Entry 7VOT (electron microscopy, 2.90 A resolution); this record covers chains L and H of the 66 polymer chains in the assembly.

Chain L:
Molecule: Reaction center protein L chain
Organism: Rhodobacter sphaeroides 2.4.1
UniProt: Q3J1A5 (RCEL_RHOS4); residues 0-281 here correspond to UniProt positions 1-282 (UniProt number = residue number + 1)
Sequence (282 residues; row label = number of the first residue in the row; numbering starts at 0):
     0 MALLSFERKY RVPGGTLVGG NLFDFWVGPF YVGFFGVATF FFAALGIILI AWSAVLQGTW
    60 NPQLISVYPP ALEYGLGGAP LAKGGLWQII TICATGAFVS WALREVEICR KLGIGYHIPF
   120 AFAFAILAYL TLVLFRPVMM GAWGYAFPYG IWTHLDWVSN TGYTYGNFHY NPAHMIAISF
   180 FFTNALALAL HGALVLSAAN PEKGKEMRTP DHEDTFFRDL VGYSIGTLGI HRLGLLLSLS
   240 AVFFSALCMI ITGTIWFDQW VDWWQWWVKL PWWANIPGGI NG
Unresolved in the structure: 0
UniProt features mapped onto this chain:
  - binding site ((7R,8Z)-bacteriochlorophyll b): His-153, His-173
  - binding site (Fe cation): His-190, His-230
  - binding site (a ubiquinone): Phe-216
Ion coordination: Fe2+: His-190, His-230 (shared with 3 residues of chain M)
Ligand contacts:
  - bacteriochlorophyll a (BCL), molecule 1: Phe-97, Phe-121, Ala-124, Ile-125, Ala-127, Tyr-128, Leu-131, Trp-156, Val-157, Ser-158, Thr-160, Gly-161, Tyr-162, Asn-166, Phe-167, His-168, His-173, Ala-176, Ile-177, Phe-180, Phe-181, Val-241, Ser-244, Ala-245, Cys-247, Met-248
  - bacteriochlorophyll a (BCL), molecule 2: Phe-97, Tyr-128, Leu-131, Phe-146, Ile-150, Trp-151, His-153, Leu-154, Trp-156, Val-157
  - bacteriochlorophyll a (BCL), molecule 3: Val-157, Tyr-162, His-168, Phe-181
  - bacteriochlorophyll a (BCL), molecule 4: His-168, Met-174, Ile-177, Ser-178, Phe-181, Thr-182, Leu-185
  - bacteriopheophytin b (BPB), molecule 1: Phe-41, Ala-42, Gly-45, Ile-46, Ile-49, Cys-92, Ala-93, Ala-96, Phe-97, Trp-100, Glu-104, Ile-117, Ala-120, Phe-121, Phe-123, Ala-124, Tyr-128, Phe-146, Pro-147, Tyr-148, Gly-149, Ile-150, His-153, Phe-180, Ser-237, Leu-238, Val-241
  - bacteriopheophytin b (BPB), molecule 2: Phe-181, Ala-184, Leu-185, Ala-188, Leu-189, Phe-216, Leu-219, Val-220
  - 1,2-diacyl-sn-glycero-3-phosphocholine (PC1), molecule 1: Ala-1, Trp-25, Val-26, Gly-27, Phe-39, Ala-43
  - 1,2-diacyl-sn-glycero-3-phosphocholine (PC1), molecule 2: Thr-15, Leu-16, Val-17, Gly-18, Gly-19, Phe-34, Val-98, Leu-102
  - 1,2-diacyl-sn-glycero-3-phosphocholine (PC1), molecule 3: Gly-27, Pro-28, Phe-29
  - 1,2-diacyl-sn-glycero-3-phosphocholine (PC1), molecule 4: Ile-46, Ile-47, Ile-49, Ala-50, Gly-57, Trp-59, Asn-60, Pro-61, Ile-64
  - 1,2-diacyl-sn-glycero-3-phosphocholine (PC1), molecule 5: Ile-49, Asn-60, Pro-61, Gln-62, Tyr-148, Ile-150, Trp-151
  - 1,2-diacyl-sn-glycero-3-phosphocholine (PC1), molecule 6: Trp-271, Trp-272, Ile-275
  - ubiquinone-10 (U10), molecule 1: Val-26, Phe-29, Val-31, Gly-35, Val-36, Thr-38, Phe-39, Trp-100, Arg-103
  - ubiquinone-10 (U10), molecule 2: Pro-171, Ala-172, Met-174, Ile-175, Ser-178, Leu-246, Ile-250, Ile-254, Trp-255, Trp-259, Trp-262, Trp-263
  - ubiquinone-10 (U10), molecule 3: Ile-175, Ser-178, Phe-179, Thr-182, Leu-185, Ala-186, Leu-189, His-190, Leu-193, Val-194, Glu-212, Asp-213, Phe-216, Tyr-222, Ser-223, Ile-224, Gly-225, Thr-226, Ile-229, Leu-232, Leu-236, Phe-243

Chain H:
Molecule: Reaction center protein H chain
Organism: Rhodobacter sphaeroides 2.4.1
UniProt: Q3J170 (RCEH_RHOS4); numbering as in UniProt (aligned over 1-260)
Sequence (260 residues; row label = number of the first residue in the row):
     1 MVGVTAFGNF DLASLAIYSF WIFLAGLIYY LQTENMREGY PLENEDGTPA ANQGPFPLPK
    61 PKTFILPHGR GTLTVPGPES EDRPIALART AVSEGFPHAP TGDPMKDGVG PASWVARRDL
   121 PELDGHGHNK IKPMKAAAGF HVSAGKNPIG LPVRGCDLEI AGKVVDIWVD IPEQMARFLE
   181 VELKDGSTRL LPMQMVKVQS NRVHVNALSS DLFAGIPTIK SPTEVTLLEE DKICGYVAGG
   241 LMYAAPKRKS VVAAMLAEYA
Unresolved in the structure: 259-260
Ligand contacts:
  - 1,2-diacyl-sn-glycero-3-phosphocholine (PC1), molecule 1: Asn-9, Ile-17, Tyr-18, Trp-21
  - 1,2-diacyl-sn-glycero-3-phosphocholine (PC1), molecule 2: Leu-24, Leu-27, Ile-28, Leu-31, Gln-32, Met-36, Tyr-40, Gln-53, Gly-54, Pro-55, Phe-56
  - 1,2-diacyl-sn-glycero-3-phosphocholine (PC1), molecule 3: Ile-28, Leu-42, Asn-52, Gln-53, Gly-54, Pro-55, Phe-56
  - 1,2-diacyl-sn-glycero-3-phosphocholine (PC1), molecule 4: Tyr-29, Pro-55, Phe-56, Pro-57, Leu-58
  - 1,2-diacyl-sn-glycero-3-phosphocholine (PC1), molecule 5: Asn-44, Ala-50, Ala-51, Asn-52, Glu-94, Gly-95
  - 1,2-diacyl-sn-glycero-3-phosphocholine (PC1), molecule 6: Ala-51, Asn-52, Gln-53, Gly-54
  - 1,2-diacyl-sn-glycero-3-phosphocholine (PC1), molecule 7: Met-255, Leu-256, Ala-257, Glu-258

Interface between chain L and chain H:
Contacting residue pairs - 74 pairs, chain L then chain H:
  Ala-1(L) / Leu-42(H)  hydrophobic
  Ala-1(L) / Glu-43(H)
  Ala-1(L) / Ala-50(H)
  Ala-1(L) / Asn-52(H)
  Leu-2(L) / Leu-42(H)
  Leu-2(L) / Glu-43(H)  hydrogen bond (backbone-backbone)
  Leu-2(L) / Glu-45(H)
  Leu-3(L) / Gly-39(H)
  Leu-3(L) / Tyr-40(H)  hydrophobic
  Leu-3(L) / Leu-42(H)  hydrophobic
  Ser-4(L) / Gly-39(H)  hydrogen bond (backbone-backbone)
  Ser-4(L) / Glu-43(H)
  Ser-4(L) / Glu-79(H)
  Ser-4(L) / Glu-81(H)
  Phe-5(L) / Gly-39(H)
  Arg-7(L) / Glu-45(H)
  Arg-7(L) / Asp-46(H)  hydrogen bond (side chain-backbone)
  Arg-7(L) / Gly-47(H)
  Arg-7(L) / Leu-87(H)
  Arg-7(L) / His-98(H)
  Lys-8(L) / Ile-85(H)
  Lys-8(L) / Leu-87(H)
  Lys-8(L) / Val-109(H)
  Lys-8(L) / Gly-110(H)  hydrogen bond (backbone-backbone)
  Lys-8(L) / Ser-113(H)  hydrogen bond (backbone-side chain)
  Lys-8(L) / Trp-114(H)
  Tyr-9(L) / Gly-110(H)
  Tyr-9(L) / Ser-113(H)
  Tyr-9(L) / Val-115(H)
  Arg-10(L) / Glu-45(H)  salt bridge
  Arg-10(L) / Gly-95(H)
  Arg-10(L) / Pro-97(H)
  Arg-10(L) / His-98(H)  hydrogen bond (backbone-backbone)
  Val-11(L) / Leu-87(H)  hydrophobic
  Val-11(L) / Pro-97(H)
  Val-11(L) / His-98(H)
  Val-11(L) / Gly-110(H)
  Val-11(L) / Pro-111(H)
  Val-11(L) / Tyr-243(H)
  Pro-12(L) / Pro-97(H)  hydrophobic
  Pro-12(L) / His-98(H)
  Pro-12(L) / Met-242(H)
  Gly-13(L) / Met-242(H)
  Gly-14(L) / Met-242(H)
  Leu-16(L) / Leu-256(H)  hydrophobic
  Asp-23(L) / Pro-97(H)
  Phe-24(L) / Gly-95(H)
  Phe-24(L) / Phe-96(H)  hydrophobic
  Trp-25(L) / Gly-95(H)  hydrogen bond (backbone-backbone)
  Trp-25(L) / Pro-97(H)  hydrophobic
  Arg-109(L) / Met-242(H)
  Arg-109(L) / Leu-256(H)
  Lys-110(L) / Pro-111(H)
  Leu-111(L) / Pro-111(H)
  Gly-112(L) / Ala-238(H)
  Ala-198(L) / Phe-64(H)
  Asn-199(L) / Lys-62(H)  hydrogen bond
  Asn-199(L) / Phe-64(H)
  Gly-203(L) / Ile-65(H)
  Glu-205(L) / Ile-65(H)
  Glu-205(L) / Pro-67(H)
  Glu-205(L) / His-68(H)
  Met-206(L) / Ile-65(H)  hydrogen bond (backbone-backbone)
  Met-206(L) / Pro-67(H)
  Thr-208(L) / Pro-67(H)
  Thr-208(L) / Gly-125(H)
  Pro-209(L) / Lys-130(H)
  Pro-209(L) / Glu-173(H)
  Asp-210(L) / Gly-125(H)  hydrogen bond (side chain-backbone)
  Asp-210(L) / Pro-172(H)
  Asp-213(L) / Glu-173(H)
  Gly-225(L) / Glu-173(H)
  Thr-226(L) / Glu-173(H)
  Leu-227(L) / Met-175(H)  hydrophobic
Also at the interface, not in a pair above, chain H (43 interface residues in all): Leu-66, Gly-69, Arg-83, Ala-99, Asp-124, Leu-241

In short:
Chain L and chain H form an interface of 33 and 43 residues respectively, with 10 hydrogen bonds and 1 salt
bridge. Among the polar pairs are Arg-10(L)/Glu-45(H), Arg-7(L)/Asp-46(H) and Lys-8(L)/Ser-113(H). 4
1,2-diacyl-sn-glycero-3-phosphocholine molecules are bound between chain L and chain H.
Here chain L is Reaction center protein L chain and chain H is Reaction center protein H chain, both from
Rhodobacter sphaeroides 2.4.1. Entry 7VOT (The structure of dimeric photosynthetic RC-LH1 supercomplex in
Class-2) was determined by electron microscopy, deposited together with 7VA9, 7VB9, 7VNM, 7VOR and 7VOY.
